8JNE - chains F and J of the 20 polymer chains in the assembly; structure by electron microscopy, 4.68 A resolution (low resolution: residue-level contacts below are approximate; hydrogen-bond / salt-bridge calls are withheld).

# Chain F
Name: Histone H4
From: Homo sapiens
UniProtKB: P62805 (H4_HUMAN); residues 0-102 here correspond to UniProt positions 1-103 (UniProt number = residue number + 1)
Sequence (106 residues; each row starts with the number of its first residue; numbers below 1 keep their minus sign (Gly-3 is residue -3)):
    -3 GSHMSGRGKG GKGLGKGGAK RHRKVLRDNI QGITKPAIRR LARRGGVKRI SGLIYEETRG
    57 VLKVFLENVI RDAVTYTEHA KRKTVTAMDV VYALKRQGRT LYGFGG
Not modelled in the structure: -3 to 23
Differences from the reference sequence: expression tag (-3 to -1)
Swiss-Prot annotation at these positions:
  - DNA-binding region: Lys16 to Lys20
  - modified residue: Ser1 (N-acetylserine), Arg3 (Asymmetric dimethylarginine), Lys5 (N6-(2-hydroxyisobutyryl)lysine), Lys8 (N6-(2-hydroxyisobutyryl)lysine), Lys12 (N6-(2-hydroxyisobutyryl)lysine), Lys16 (N6-(2-hydroxyisobutyryl)lysine), Lys20 (N6,N6,N6-trimethyllysine), Lys31 (N6-(2-hydroxyisobutyryl)lysine), Lys44 (N6-(2-hydroxyisobutyryl)lysine), Ser47 (Phosphoserine), Tyr51 (Phosphotyrosine), Lys59 (N6-(2-hydroxyisobutyryl)lysine), Lys77 (N6-(2-hydroxyisobutyryl)lysine), Lys79 (N6-(2-hydroxyisobutyryl)lysine), Thr80 (Phosphothreonine), Tyr88 (Phosphotyrosine), Lys91 (N6-(2-hydroxyisobutyryl)lysine)
  - cross-link (Glycyl lysine isopeptide (Lys-Gly)): Lys12 (interchain with G-Cter in SUMO2), Lys20 (interchain with G-Cter in SUMO2), Lys31 (interchain with G-Cter in SUMO2), Lys59 (interchain with G-Cter in SUMO2), Lys79 (interchain with G-Cter in SUMO2), Lys91 (interchain with G-Cter in SUMO2)

# Chain J
Molecule: 153-nt DNA strand
From: synthetic construct
Sequence (153 nucleotides; each row starts with the number of its first residue):
     1 TGGCCGTTTT CGTTGTTTTT TTCTGTCTCG TGCCTGGTGT CTTGGGTGTA ATCCCCTTGG
    61 CGGTTAAAAC GCGGGGGACA GCGCGTACGT GCGTTTAAGC GGTGCTAGAG CTGTCTACGA
   121 CCAATTGAGC GGCCTCGGCA CCGGGATTCT GAT

# How chain F and chain J interact
Contacting residue pairs (12):
  Arg45(F) - DC88(J)
  Arg45(F) - DG89(J)
  Ile46(F) - DC88(J)
  Ile46(F) - DG89(J)
  Ser47(F) - DC88(J)
  Gly48(F) - DC88(J)
  Arg78(F) - DA109(J)
  Arg78(F) - DG110(J)
  Lys79(F) - DG108(J)
  Lys79(F) - DA109(J)
  Thr80(F) - DG108(J)
  Thr80(F) - DA109(J)
Interface residues without a listed pair, chain F (10 interface residues in all): Arg39, Lys44, Lys77
Interface residues without a listed pair, chain J (6 interface residues in all): DT90

# Summary
Chain F and chain J form an interface of 10 and 6 residues respectively. Curated annotation (UniProt) lists a
DNA-binding region on chain F.
Here chain F is Histone H4 (Homo sapiens) and chain J is a 153-nt DNA strand (synthetic construct). Entry 8JNE
(The cryo-EM structure of the decameric RAD51 ring bound to the nucleosome without the linker DNA ...) was
determined by electron microscopy, deposited together with 8JND, 8JNF, 8XBT, 8XBU and 8XBW.
